PDB entry 5DXR | X-ray diffraction, 2.28 A resolution | chains A and C of the 4 polymer chains in the assembly

Chain A:
Molecule: Estrogen receptor
Source organism: Homo sapiens
Notes: fragment: ligand-binding domain
UniProt: P03372 (ESR1_HUMAN); numbering as in UniProt (aligned over 298-554)
Chain sequence (257 residues; numbered 298 to 554; the number before each row is that of its first residue):
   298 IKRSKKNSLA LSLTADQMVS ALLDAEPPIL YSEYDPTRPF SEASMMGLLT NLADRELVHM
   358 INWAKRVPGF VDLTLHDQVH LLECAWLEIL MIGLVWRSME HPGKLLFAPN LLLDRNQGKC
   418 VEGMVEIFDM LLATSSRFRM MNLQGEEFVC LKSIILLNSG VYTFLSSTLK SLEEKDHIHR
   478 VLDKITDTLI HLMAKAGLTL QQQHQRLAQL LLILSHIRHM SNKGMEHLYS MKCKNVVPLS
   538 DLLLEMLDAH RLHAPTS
Unresolved in the structure: 298-303, 462-471, 549-554
Construct notes: engineered mutation Ser537 (Tyr in P03372)
Small-molecule neighbours: 5HW (4,4'-{[(3R)-3-methylcyclohexylidene]methanediyl}diphenol): Met343, Leu346, Thr347, Leu349, Ala350, Glu353, Trp383, Leu384, Leu387, Met388, Leu391, Arg394, Phe404, Met421, Ile424, Leu428, Gly521, His524, Leu525, Met528, Leu536, Leu540

Chain C:
Molecule: Nuclear receptor coactivator 2
Notes: fragment: Nuclear receptor-interacting peptide
UniProt: Q15596 (NCOA2_HUMAN); residues 686-699 here = UniProt positions 686-699
Chain sequence (14 residues; each row starts with the number of its first residue):
   686 KHKILHRLLQ DSSS
Unresolved in the structure: 686-687, 697-699

Interface between chain A and chain C:
Contacting residue pairs (22):
  Ile358(A) - Leu690(C)  hydrophobic
  Ile358(A) - Leu693(C)  hydrophobic
  Ile358(A) - Leu694(C)  hydrophobic
  Lys362(A) - Leu693(C)
  Lys362(A) - Leu694(C)
  Lys362(A) - Asp696(C)
  Leu372(A) - His691(C)
  Leu372(A) - Leu694(C)  hydrophobic
  His373(A) - His691(C)
  Gln375(A) - Leu694(C)
  Val376(A) - Lys688(C)
  Val376(A) - Leu690(C)
  Val376(A) - His691(C)
  Val376(A) - Leu694(C)  hydrophobic
  Leu379(A) - Leu694(C)  hydrophobic
  Glu380(A) - Lys688(C)  salt bridge
  Glu380(A) - Leu690(C)
  Asp538(A) - Ile689(C)
  Leu539(A) - Ile689(C)
  Glu542(A) - Lys688(C)
  Glu542(A) - Ile689(C)  hydrogen bond (side chain-backbone)
  Met543(A) - Leu690(C)  hydrophobic
Interface residues without a listed pair, chain A (13 interface residues in all): Phe367

Summary:
13 residues of chain A face 7 of chain C across their interface, with 1 hydrogen bond and 1 salt bridge. Among
the polar pairs are Glu380(A)-Lys688(C) and Glu542(A)-Ile689(C). Chain A binds compound 5HW.
Chain A is Estrogen receptor (Homo sapiens) and chain C is Nuclear receptor coactivator 2; the structure,
Crystal Structure of the ER-alpha Ligand-binding Domain in Complex with the Cyclofenil Derivative
4,4'-{[(3R)-3-methylcyclohexylidene]methanediyl}diphenol, was determined by X-ray diffraction (same
publication as 4ZN7, 4ZNH, 4ZNS, 4ZNT, 4ZNU, 4ZNV and 50 further entries).
